PDB entry 3TZO | X-ray diffraction, 1.76 A resolution | chain A

== Chain A ==
Name: Putative cytochrome P450
Organism: Streptomyces coelicolor
Notes: fragment: P450 monooxygenase
Reference sequence: Q9FCA6 (Q9FCA6_STRCO); residue numbers follow UniProt; this construct covers 1-404
Chain sequence (410 residues; row label = number of the first residue in the row):
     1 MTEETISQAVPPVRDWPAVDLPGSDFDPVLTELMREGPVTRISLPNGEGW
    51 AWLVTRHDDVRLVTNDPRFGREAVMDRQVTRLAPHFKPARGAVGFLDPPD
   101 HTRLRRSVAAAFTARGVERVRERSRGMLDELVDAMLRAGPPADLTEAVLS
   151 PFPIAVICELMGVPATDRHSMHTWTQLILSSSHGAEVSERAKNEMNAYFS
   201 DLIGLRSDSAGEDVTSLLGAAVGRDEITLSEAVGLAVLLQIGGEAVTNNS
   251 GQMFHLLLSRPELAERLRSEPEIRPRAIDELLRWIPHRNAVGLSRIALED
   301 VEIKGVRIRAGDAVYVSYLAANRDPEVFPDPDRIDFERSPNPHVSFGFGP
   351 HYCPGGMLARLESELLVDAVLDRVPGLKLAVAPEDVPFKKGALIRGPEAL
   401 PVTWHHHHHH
Not modelled in the structure: 1-4, 407-410
Sequence notes: engineered mutation Lys87 (Ile in Q9FCA6); expression tag (405-410)
UniProt features mapped onto this chain:
  - binding site (flaviolin): Arg288, Leu293
  - binding site (heme): Cys353
Metal / ion sites: heme Fe near Cys353 (its only coordinating residue here)
Residues lining bound ligands: heme (HEM): Arg71, Val93, Gly94, His101, Arg105, Phe112, Ile157, Leu235, Leu239, Gly242, Gly243, Ala245, Val246, Asn249, Leu282, His287, Arg295, Tyr318, Ser345, Phe346, Gly347, Phe348, Pro350, His351, Tyr352, Cys353, Pro354, Gly355, Leu358, Ala359
From the paper describing this entry:
  - mutagenesis - I87K (Kd 43.2 uM): decreased binding to flaviolin
  - mutagenesis - I87K: decreased catalytic activity on flaviolin
  - binding site for heme: Arg71, His101, Arg105, Arg295, Tyr318, His351
  - contacts within the chain: Ala245-His287 (hydrogen bond)
  - conformationally variable residues (loop rearrangement, side-chain flip): Leu82 to Gly94, Leu293
  - mutagenesis - I87K: abolished catalytic activity on third biflaviolin isomer (P3)

== Overview ==
Ligands of chain A: heme. From UniProt: flaviolin-binding residues Arg288 and Leu293 and heme-binding residue
Cys353. The paper reports a binding site for heme at Arg71, His101 and Arg105 among others; I87K reduces
binding to flaviolin.
Chain A is Putative cytochrome P450 (Streptomyces coelicolor); the structure, The role of I87 of CYP158A2 in
oxidative coupling reaction, was determined by X-ray diffraction, deposited together with 5DE9.
